6HM8 - chains A and B; structure by X-ray diffraction, 2.28 A resolution.

Chain A:
Molecule: Golgi resident protein GCP60
Source organism: Homo sapiens
UniProt: Q9H3P7 (GCP60_HUMAN); residue numbers follow UniProt; this construct covers 364-528
Amino-acid sequence (168 residues; numbered 361 to 528; the number before each row is that of its first residue):
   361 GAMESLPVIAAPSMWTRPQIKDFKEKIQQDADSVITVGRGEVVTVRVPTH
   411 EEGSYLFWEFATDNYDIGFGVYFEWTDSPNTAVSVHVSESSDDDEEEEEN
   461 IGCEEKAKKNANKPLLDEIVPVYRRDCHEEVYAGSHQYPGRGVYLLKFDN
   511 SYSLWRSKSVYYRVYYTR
Unresolved in the structure: 361-364, 437-472
Construct notes: expression tag (361-363)
What the authors report for this chain:
  - mutagenesis - W375A, R377A, V403A/V405A/V407A, Y415A/F417A, R523A/Y525A/Y526A: unchanged growth
  - mutagenesis - E419A: decreased localization
  - mutagenesis - W375A/R377A, V403A/T404A/V405A/R406A/V407A: unchanged localization

Chain B:
Molecule: Genome polyprotein
Source organism: Enterovirus D68
Notes: EC 3.4.22.29, 3.6.1.15, 3.4.22.28, 2.7.7.48
UniProt: A0A2K9Y515 (A0A2K9Y515_9ENTO); residues 16-60 here correspond to UniProt positions 1454-1498 (UniProt number = residue number + 1438)
Amino-acid sequence (50 residues; each row starts with the number of its first residue):
    11 GSGSGTPAPDAINDLLRSVDSQEVRDYCQKKGWIVIHPSNELVVEKHISR
Unresolved in the structure: 11-15, 59-60
Construct notes: expression tag (11-15)
What the authors report for this chain:
  - self-association interface (contacts with another copy of this molecule): Leu-25, Tyr-37

Chain A / chain B interface:
Pairs across the interface (58):
  Ser-373(A) with Asn-23(B); Arg-27(B), hydrogen bond
  Trp-375(A) with Leu-26(B); Arg-27(B); Asp-30(B), hydrogen bond; Arg-35(B)
  Arg-377(A) with Asp-30(B), salt bridge; Arg-35(B)
  Lys-386(A) with Gln-32(B)
  Asp-390(A) with Ser-49(B), hydrogen bond
  Asp-392(A) with Ser-49(B); Asn-50(B)
  Ser-393(A) with Ser-49(B), hydrogen bond
  Thr-396(A) with Lys-56(B), hydrogen bond (backbone-side chain)
  Gly-400(A) with Ile-58(B)
  Glu-401(A) with Lys-56(B); His-57(B)
  Val-402(A) with Glu-55(B); Lys-56(B); His-57(B), hydrogen bond (backbone-backbone)
  Val-403(A) with Val-54(B), hydrophobic; Glu-55(B); Lys-56(B)
  Thr-404(A) with Val-53(B); Val-54(B); Glu-55(B), hydrogen bond (backbone-backbone)
  Val-405(A) with Val-53(B)
  Arg-406(A) with Leu-52(B); Val-53(B), hydrogen bond (backbone-backbone); Glu-55(B)
  Val-407(A) with His-47(B)
  Pro-408(A) with His-47(B)
  Ser-414(A) with Pro-19(B)
  Tyr-415(A) with Pro-19(B), hydrophobic; Asp-20(B)
  Phe-417(A) with Asn-23(B); Leu-26(B), hydrophobic
  Glu-419(A) with Arg-35(B), salt bridge
  Ser-495(A) with Asn-23(B), hydrogen bond
  Tyr-522(A) with Leu-52(B)
  Arg-523(A) with Gln-32(B), hydrogen bond; Ile-46(B)
  Val-524(A) with Ile-46(B); His-47(B), hydrogen bond (backbone-backbone); Leu-52(B), hydrophobic
  Tyr-525(A) with Arg-35(B); Ile-44(B), hydrophobic; Val-45(B); Ile-46(B), hydrophobic
  Tyr-526(A) with Ile-44(B); Val-45(B), hydrogen bond (backbone-backbone); His-47(B)
  Thr-527(A) with Pro-19(B); Trp-43(B); Ile-44(B)
  Arg-528(A) with Gly-42(B); Trp-43(B); Val-45(B)
Also at the interface, not in a pair above, chain A (33 interface residues in all): Gln-379, Ile-395, Leu-416, Ala-493
Also at the interface, not in a pair above, chain B (26 interface residues in all): Ile-22, Ser-31, Gln-39

In short:
33 residues of chain A and 26 residues of chain B are in contact, with 12 hydrogen bonds and 2 salt bridges.
Polar pairs include Arg-377(A)/Asp-30(B), Glu-419(A)/Arg-35(B) and Ser-373(A)/Arg-27(B). From the paper: E419A
of chain A reduces localization; a self-association interface involving Leu-25(B) and Tyr-37(B); 8
substitutions were tested in all.
Here chain A is Golgi resident protein GCP60 (Homo sapiens) and chain B is Genome polyprotein (Enterovirus
D68). Entry 6HM8 (Crystal structure of human ACBD3 GOLD domain in complex with 3A protein of enterovirus-D68
(fusion protein)) was determined by X-ray diffraction, deposited together with 6HLN, 6HLT, 6HLV and 6HLW.
